Entry 6YLF (electron microscopy, 4.20 A resolution (low resolution: residue-level contacts below are approximate; hydrogen-bond / salt-bridge calls are withheld)); this record covers chains AP1 and xP1.

# Chain AP1
Name: Midasin
Source organism: Saccharomyces cerevisiae
UniProt: Q12019 (MDN1_YEAST); the construct lacks a stretch of the UniProt sequence and is renumbered around it, so the offset changes along the chain: 1-252 = UniProt 1-252; 254-261 = UniProt 253-260; 262-276 = UniProt 262-276; 279-3557 = UniProt 279-3557; 4 more segments
Chain sequence (4910 residues; each row starts with the number of its first residue; note: 17 numbers in that range are skipped by the numbering (no residue carries them; nothing is unmodelled there); a row labelled like 3557A-3557O holds insertion residues (3557A, then the next letters in order)):
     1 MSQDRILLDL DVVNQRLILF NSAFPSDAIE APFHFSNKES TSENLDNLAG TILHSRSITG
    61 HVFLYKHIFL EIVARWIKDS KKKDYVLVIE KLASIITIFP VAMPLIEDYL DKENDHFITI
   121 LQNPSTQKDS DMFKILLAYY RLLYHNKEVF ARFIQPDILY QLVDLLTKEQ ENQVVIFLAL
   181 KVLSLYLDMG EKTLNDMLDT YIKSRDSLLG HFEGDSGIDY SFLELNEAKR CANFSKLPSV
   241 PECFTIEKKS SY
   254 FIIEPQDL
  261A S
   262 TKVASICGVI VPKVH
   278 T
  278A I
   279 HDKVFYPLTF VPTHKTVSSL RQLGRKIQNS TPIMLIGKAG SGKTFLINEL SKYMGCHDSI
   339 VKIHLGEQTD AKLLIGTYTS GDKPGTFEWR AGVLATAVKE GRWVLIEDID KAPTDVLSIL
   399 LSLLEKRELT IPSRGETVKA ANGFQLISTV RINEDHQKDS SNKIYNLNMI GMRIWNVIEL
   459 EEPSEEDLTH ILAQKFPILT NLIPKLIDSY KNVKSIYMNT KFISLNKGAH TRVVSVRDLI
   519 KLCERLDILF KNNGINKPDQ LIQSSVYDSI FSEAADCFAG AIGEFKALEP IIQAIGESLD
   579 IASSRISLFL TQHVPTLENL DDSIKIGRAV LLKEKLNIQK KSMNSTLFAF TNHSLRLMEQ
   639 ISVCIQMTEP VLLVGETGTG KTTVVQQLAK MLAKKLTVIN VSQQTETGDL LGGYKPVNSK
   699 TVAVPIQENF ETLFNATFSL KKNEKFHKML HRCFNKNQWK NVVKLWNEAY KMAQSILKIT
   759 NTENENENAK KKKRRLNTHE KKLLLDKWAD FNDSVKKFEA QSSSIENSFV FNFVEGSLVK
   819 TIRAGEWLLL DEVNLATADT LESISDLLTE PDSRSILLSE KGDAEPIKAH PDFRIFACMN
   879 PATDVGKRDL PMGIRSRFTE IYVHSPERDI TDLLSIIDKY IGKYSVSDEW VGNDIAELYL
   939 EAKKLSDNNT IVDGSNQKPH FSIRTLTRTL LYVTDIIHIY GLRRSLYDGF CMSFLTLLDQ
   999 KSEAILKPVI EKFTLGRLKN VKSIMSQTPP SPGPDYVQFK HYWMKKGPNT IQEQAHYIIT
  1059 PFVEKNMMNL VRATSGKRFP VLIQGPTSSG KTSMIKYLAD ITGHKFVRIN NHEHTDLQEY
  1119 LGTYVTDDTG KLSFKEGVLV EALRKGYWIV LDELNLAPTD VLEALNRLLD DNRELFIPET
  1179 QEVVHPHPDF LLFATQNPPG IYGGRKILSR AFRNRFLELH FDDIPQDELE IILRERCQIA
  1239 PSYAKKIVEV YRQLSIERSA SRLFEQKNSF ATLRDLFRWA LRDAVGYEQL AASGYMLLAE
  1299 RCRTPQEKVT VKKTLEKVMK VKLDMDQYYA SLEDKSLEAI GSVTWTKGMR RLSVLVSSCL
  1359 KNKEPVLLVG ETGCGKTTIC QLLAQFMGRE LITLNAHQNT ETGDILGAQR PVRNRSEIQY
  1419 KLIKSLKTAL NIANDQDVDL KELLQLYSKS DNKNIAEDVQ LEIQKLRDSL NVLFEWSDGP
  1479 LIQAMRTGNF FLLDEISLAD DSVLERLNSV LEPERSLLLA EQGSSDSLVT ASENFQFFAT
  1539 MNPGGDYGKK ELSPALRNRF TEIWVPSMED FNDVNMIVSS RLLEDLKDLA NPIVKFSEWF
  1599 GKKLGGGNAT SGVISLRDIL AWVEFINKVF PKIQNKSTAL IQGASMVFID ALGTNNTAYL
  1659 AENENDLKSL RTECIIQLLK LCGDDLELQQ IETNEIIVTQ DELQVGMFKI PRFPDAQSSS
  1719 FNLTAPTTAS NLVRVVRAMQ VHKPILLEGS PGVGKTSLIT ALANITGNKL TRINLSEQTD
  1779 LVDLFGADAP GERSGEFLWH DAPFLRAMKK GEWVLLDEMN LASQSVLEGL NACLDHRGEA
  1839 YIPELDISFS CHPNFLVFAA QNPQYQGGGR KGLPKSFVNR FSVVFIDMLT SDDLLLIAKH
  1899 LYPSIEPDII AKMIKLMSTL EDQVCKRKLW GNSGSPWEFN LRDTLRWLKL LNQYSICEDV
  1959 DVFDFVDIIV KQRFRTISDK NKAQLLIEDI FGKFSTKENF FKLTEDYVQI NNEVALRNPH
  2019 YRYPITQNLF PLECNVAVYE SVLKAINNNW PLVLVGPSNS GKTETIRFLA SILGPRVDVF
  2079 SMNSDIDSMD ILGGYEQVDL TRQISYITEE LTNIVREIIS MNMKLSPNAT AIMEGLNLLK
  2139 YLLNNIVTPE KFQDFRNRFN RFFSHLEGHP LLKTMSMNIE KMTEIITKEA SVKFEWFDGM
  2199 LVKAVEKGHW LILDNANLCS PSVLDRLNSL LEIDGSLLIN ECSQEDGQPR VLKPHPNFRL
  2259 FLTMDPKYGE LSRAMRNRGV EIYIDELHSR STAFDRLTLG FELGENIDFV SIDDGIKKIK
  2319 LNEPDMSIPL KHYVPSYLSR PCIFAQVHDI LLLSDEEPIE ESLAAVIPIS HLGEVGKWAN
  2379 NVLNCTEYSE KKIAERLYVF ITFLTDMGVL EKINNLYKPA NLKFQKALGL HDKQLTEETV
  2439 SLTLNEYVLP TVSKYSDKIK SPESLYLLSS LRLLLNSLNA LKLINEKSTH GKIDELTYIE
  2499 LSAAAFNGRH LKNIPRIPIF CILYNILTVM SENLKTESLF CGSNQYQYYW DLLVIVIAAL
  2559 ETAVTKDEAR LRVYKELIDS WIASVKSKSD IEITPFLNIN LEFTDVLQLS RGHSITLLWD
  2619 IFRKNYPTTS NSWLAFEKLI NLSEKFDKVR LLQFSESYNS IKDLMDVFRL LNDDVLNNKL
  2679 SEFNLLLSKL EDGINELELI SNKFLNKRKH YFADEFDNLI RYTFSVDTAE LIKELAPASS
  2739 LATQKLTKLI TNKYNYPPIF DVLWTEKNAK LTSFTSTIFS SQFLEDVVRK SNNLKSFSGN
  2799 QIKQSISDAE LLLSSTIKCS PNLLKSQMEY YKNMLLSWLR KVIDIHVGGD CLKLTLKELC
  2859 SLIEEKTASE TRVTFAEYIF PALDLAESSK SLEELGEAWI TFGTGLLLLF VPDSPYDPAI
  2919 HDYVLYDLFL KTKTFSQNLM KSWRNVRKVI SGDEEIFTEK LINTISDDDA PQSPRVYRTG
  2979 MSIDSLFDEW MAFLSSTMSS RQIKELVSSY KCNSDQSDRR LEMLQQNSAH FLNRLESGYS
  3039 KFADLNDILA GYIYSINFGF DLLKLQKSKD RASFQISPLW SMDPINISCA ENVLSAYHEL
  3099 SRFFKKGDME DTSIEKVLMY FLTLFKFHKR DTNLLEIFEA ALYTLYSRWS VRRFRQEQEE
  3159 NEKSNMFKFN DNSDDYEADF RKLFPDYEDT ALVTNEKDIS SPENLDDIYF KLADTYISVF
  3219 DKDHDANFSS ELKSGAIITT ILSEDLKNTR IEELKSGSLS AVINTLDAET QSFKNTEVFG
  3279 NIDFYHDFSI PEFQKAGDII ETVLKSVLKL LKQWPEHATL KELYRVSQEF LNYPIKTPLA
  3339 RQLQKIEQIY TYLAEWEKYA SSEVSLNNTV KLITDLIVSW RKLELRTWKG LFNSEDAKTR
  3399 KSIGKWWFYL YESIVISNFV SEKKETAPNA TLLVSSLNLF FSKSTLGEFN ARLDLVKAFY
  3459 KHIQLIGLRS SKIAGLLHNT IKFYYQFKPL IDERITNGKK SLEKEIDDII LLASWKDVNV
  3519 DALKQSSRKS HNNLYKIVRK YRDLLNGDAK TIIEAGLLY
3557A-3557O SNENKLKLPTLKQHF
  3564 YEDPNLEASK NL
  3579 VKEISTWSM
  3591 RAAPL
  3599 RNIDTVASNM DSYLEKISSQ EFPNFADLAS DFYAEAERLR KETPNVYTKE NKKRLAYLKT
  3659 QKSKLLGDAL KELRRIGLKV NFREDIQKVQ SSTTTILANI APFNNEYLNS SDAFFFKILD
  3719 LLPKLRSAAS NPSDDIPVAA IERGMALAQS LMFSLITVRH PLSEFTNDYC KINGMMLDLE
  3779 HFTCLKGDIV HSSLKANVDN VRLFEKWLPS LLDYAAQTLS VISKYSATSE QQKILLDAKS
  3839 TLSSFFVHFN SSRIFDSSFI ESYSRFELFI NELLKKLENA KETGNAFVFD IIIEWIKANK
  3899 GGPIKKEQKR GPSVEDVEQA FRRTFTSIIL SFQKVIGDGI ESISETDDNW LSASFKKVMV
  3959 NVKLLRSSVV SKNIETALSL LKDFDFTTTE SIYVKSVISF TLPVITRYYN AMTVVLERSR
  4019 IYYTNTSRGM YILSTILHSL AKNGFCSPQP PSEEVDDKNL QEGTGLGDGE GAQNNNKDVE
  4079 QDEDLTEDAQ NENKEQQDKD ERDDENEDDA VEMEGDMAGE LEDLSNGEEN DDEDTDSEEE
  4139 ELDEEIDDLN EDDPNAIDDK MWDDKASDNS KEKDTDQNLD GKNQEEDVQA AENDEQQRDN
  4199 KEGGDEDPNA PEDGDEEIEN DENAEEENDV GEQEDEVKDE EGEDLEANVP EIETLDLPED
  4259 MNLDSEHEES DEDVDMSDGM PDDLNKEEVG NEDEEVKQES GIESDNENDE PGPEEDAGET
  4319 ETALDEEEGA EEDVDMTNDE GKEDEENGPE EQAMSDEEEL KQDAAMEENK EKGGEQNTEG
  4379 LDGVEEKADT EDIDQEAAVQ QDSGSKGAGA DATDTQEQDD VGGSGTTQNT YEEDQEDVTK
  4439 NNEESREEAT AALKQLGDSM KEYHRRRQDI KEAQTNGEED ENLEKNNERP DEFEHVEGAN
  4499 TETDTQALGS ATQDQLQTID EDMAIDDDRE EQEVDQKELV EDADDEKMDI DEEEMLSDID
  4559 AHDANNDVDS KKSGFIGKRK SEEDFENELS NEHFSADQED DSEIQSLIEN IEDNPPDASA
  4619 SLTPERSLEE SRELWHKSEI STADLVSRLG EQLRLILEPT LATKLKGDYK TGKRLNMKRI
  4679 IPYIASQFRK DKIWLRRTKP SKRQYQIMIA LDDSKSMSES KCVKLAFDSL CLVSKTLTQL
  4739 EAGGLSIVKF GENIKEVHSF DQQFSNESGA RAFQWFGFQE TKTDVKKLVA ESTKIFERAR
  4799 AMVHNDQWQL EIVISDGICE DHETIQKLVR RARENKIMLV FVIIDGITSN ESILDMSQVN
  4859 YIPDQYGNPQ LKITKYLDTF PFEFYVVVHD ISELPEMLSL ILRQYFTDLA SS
Disordered / not traced: 1-2, 25-40, 204-221, 261A, 278A, 283-292, 359-364, 430-443, 578-627, 689-811, 858-861, 878-906, 1008-1058, 1120-1134, 1248-1259, 1279-1282, 1319-1334, 1408-1472, 1520-1522, 1601-1605, 1669-1718, 1786-1797, 1841-1844, 1862-1868, 2238-2245, 2300-2321, 2765-2771, 3157-3173, 3183-3201, 3275-3279, 3418-3426, 3557A-3557O, 3646-3651, 3677-3682, 3728-3735, 3899-3912, 3941-3943, 4042-4621, 4658-4698, 4908-4910
UniProt features mapped onto this chain:
  - binding site (ATP): Gly315 to Thr322, Gly653 to Thr660, Gly1083 to Thr1090, Gly1368 to Thr1375, Gly1747 to Thr1754, Gly2054 to Thr2061
  - modified residue: Thr1026 (Phosphothreonine), Ser2971 (Phosphoserine), Ser4353 (Phosphoserine), Thr4388 (Phosphothreonine), Ser4555 (Phosphoserine)

# Chain xP1
Name: Ribosome assembly protein 4
Source organism: Saccharomyces cerevisiae
UniProt: P25382 (NLE1_YEAST); numbering as in UniProt (aligned over 1-515)
Chain sequence (515 residues; each row starts with the number of its first residue):
     1 MSTLIPPPSK KQKKEAQLPR EVAIIPKDLP NVSIKFQALD TGDNVGGALR VPGAISEKQL
    61 EELLNQLNGT SDDPVPYTFS CTIQGKKASD PVKTIDITDN LYSSLIKPGY NSTEDQITLL
   121 YTPRAVFKVK PVTRSSSAIA GHGSTILCSA FAPHTSSRMV TGAGDNTARI WDCDTQTPMH
   181 TLKGHYNWVL CVSWSPDGEV IATGSMDNTI RLWDPKSGQC LGDALRGHSK WITSLSWEPI
   241 HLVKPGSKPR LASSSKDGTI KIWDTVSRVC QYTMSGHTNS VSCVKWGGQG LLYSGSHDRT
   301 VRVWDINSQG RCINILKSHA HWVNHLSLST DYALRIGAFD HTGKKPSTPE EAQKKALENY
   361 EKICKKNGNS EEMMVTASDD YTMFLWNPLK STKPIARMTG HQKLVNHVAF SPDGRYIVSA
   421 SFDNSIKLWD GRDGKFISTF RGHVASVYQV AWSSDCRLLV SCSKDTTLKV WDVRTRKLSV
   481 DLPGHKDEVY TVDWSVDGKR VCSGGKDKMV RLWTH
Disordered / not traced: 1-27, 45-47, 72-74, 84-86, 92-101, 109-115, 125-515
UniProt features mapped onto this chain:
  - mutagenesis: Glu114 (E114A: Impairs interaction with MDN1; E114D: Impairs interaction with MDN1. Blocks progression of the nascent pre-60S subunit and subsequent export to the cytoplasm), Tyr448 (Y448E: Impairs interaction with NSA2)

# Chain AP1 / chain xP1 interface
Residue-residue contacts - 9 pairs, chain AP1 then chain xP1:
  Thr4779(AP1) - Pro108(xP1)
  Cys4817(AP1) - Asn31(xP1)
  Asp4853(AP1) - Ala48(xP1)
  Asp4853(AP1) - Leu49(xP1)
  Met4854(AP1) - Leu49(xP1)
  Ser4855(AP1) - Leu49(xP1)
  Ser4855(AP1) - Arg50(xP1)
  Ser4855(AP1) - Val51(xP1)
  Val4857(AP1) - Pro52(xP1)
Other interface residues (no listed pair), chain AP1 (9 interface residues in all): Glu4778, Glu4818, Gln4856
Other interface residues (no listed pair), chain xP1 (9 interface residues in all): Leu29, Pro30

# In short
The chain AP1/chain xP1 interface involves 9 residues from each chain. UniProt lists 48 ATP-binding residues
on chain AP1; 2 mutagenesis sites on chain xP1.
Here chain AP1 is Midasin and chain xP1 is Ribosome assembly protein 4, both from Saccharomyces cerevisiae.
Entry 6YLF (Rix1-Rea1 pre-60S particle - Rea1, body 3 (rigid body refinement, composite structure of Rea1 ring
and ...) was determined by electron microscopy together with 6YLE, 6YLX and 6YLY from the same study.
